PDB entry 8VNG | X-ray diffraction, 1.60 A resolution | chains A and B of the 4 polymer chains in the assembly

== Chain A ==
Name: Intron-encoded endonuclease I-PpoI
Source organism: Physarum polycephalum
Notes: EC 3.1.-.-
Reference sequence: Q94702 (PPO1_PHYPO); residue numbers follow UniProt; this construct covers 2-163
Chain sequence (162 residues; each row starts with the number of its first residue):
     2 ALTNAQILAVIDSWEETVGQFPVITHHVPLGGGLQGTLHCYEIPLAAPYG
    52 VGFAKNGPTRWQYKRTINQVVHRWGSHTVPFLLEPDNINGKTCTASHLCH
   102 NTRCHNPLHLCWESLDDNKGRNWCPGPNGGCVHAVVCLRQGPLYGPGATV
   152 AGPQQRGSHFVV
Ion coordination: Zn2+ site 1: Cys41, Cys100, Cys105, His110; Mn2+: Asn119 (shared with 2 residues of chain D); Na+: Asn119 (shared with 2 residues of chain D); Zn2+ site 2: Cys125, Cys132, His134, Cys138
From the paper describing this entry:
  - catalytic residues: His98
  - mutagenesis - H78A/H98A, H98A: decreased catalytic activity
  - mutagenesis - H78A: unchanged catalytic activity

== Chain B ==
Name: Intron-encoded endonuclease I-PpoI
Source organism: Physarum polycephalum
Notes: EC 3.1.-.-
Reference sequence: Q94702 (PPO1_PHYPO); residues 202-363 here correspond to UniProt positions 2-163 (UniProt number = residue number - 200)
Chain sequence (162 residues; row label = number of the first residue in the row):
   202 ALTNAQILAVIDSWEETVGQFPVITHHVPLGGGLQGTLHCYEIPLAAPYG
   252 VGFAKNGPTRWQYKRTINQVVHRWGSHTVPFLLEPDNINGKTCTASHLCH
   302 NTRCHNPLHLCWESLDDNKGRNWCPGPNGGCVHAVVCLRQGPLYGPGATV
   352 AGPQQRGSHFVV
Ion coordination: Zn2+ site 1: Cys241, Cys300, Cys305, His310; Mn2+: Asn319 (shared with 2 residues of chain C); Na+: Asn319 (shared with 2 residues of chain C); Zn2+ site 2: Cys325, Cys332, His334, Cys338

== How chain A and chain B interact ==
Contacting residue pairs (119; chain A residue first):
  Leu9(A) - Arg357(B)
  Ile12(A) - Arg357(B)
  Asp13(A) - Arg357(B)  salt bridge
  Glu16(A) - Gln356(B)
  Glu16(A) - Arg357(B)  hydrogen bond (side chain-backbone)
  Glu16(A) - Gly358(B)  hydrogen bond (side chain-backbone)
  Glu16(A) - Phe361(B)
  Val19(A) - Phe361(B)  hydrophobic
  Gly20(A) - Phe361(B)
  Leu39(A) - Val363(B)
  His40(A) - Val362(B)
  His40(A) - Val363(B)  hydrogen bond (side chain-backbone)
  Tyr42(A) - His360(B)  hydrogen bond (side chain-backbone)
  Tyr42(A) - Phe361(B)
  Tyr42(A) - Val362(B)
  Phe82(A) - Ala352(B)  hydrophobic
  Phe82(A) - Gly353(B)
  Glu85(A) - Ala352(B)
  Glu85(A) - Gln355(B)
  Pro86(A) - Val351(B)
  Ile89(A) - Ala349(B)
  Ile89(A) - Val351(B)  hydrophobic
  Asn90(A) - Ala349(B)
  Cys94(A) - Val351(B)  hydrophobic
  Leu99(A) - Pro354(B)  hydrophobic
  Asn107(A) - Phe361(B)
  Asn107(A) - Val362(B)  hydrogen bond (side chain-backbone)
  Pro108(A) - Pro354(B)
  Pro108(A) - Gln355(B)  hydrogen bond (backbone-backbone)
  Pro108(A) - Phe361(B)  hydrophobic
  Leu109(A) - Pro354(B)
  Leu109(A) - Gln355(B)
  Leu109(A) - Gln356(B)
  Leu109(A) - Phe361(B)
  Leu109(A) - Val362(B)
  Leu109(A) - Val363(B)
  His110(A) - Val363(B)  hydrogen bond (side chain-backbone)
  Leu111(A) - Gly353(B)
  Leu111(A) - Pro354(B)
  Cys112(A) - Thr350(B)
  Cys112(A) - Ala352(B)
  Trp113(A) - Thr350(B)
  Trp113(A) - Val351(B)  hydrogen bond (backbone-backbone)
  Trp113(A) - Ala352(B)  hydrogen bond (backbone-backbone)
  Glu114(A) - Thr350(B)  hydrogen bond
  Asp117(A) - Trp324(B)  hydrogen bond (backbone-side chain)
  Asp117(A) - Leu344(B)
  Asp118(A) - Gly348(B)
  Asp118(A) - Ala349(B)  hydrogen bond (side chain-backbone)
  Lys120(A) - Trp324(B)
  Gly121(A) - Trp324(B)
  Arg122(A) - Thr350(B)
  Trp124(A) - Asp317(B)  hydrogen bond (side chain-backbone)
  Trp124(A) - Lys320(B)
  Trp124(A) - Gly321(B)
  Trp124(A) - Trp324(B)  hydrophobic
  Val133(A) - Tyr345(B)
  Val133(A) - Gly346(B)
  Val133(A) - Pro347(B)
  His134(A) - Pro347(B)
  Ala135(A) - Pro347(B)  hydrogen bond (backbone-backbone)
  Val136(A) - Thr350(B)
  Val136(A) - Pro354(B)
  Leu144(A) - Asp317(B)
  Tyr145(A) - Val333(B)
  Gly146(A) - Val333(B)
  Pro147(A) - Val333(B)
  Pro147(A) - His334(B)
  Pro147(A) - Ala335(B)  hydrogen bond (backbone-backbone)
  Gly148(A) - Asp318(B)
  Ala149(A) - Ile289(B)
  Ala149(A) - Asp318(B)  hydrogen bond (backbone-side chain)
  Thr150(A) - Cys312(B)
  Thr150(A) - Trp313(B)
  Thr150(A) - Glu314(B)  hydrogen bond
  Thr150(A) - Asp318(B)
  Thr150(A) - Arg322(B)
  Thr150(A) - Val336(B)
  Val151(A) - Glu285(B)
  Val151(A) - Pro286(B)  hydrophobic
  Val151(A) - Ile289(B)  hydrophobic
  Val151(A) - Cys294(B)  hydrophobic
  Val151(A) - Trp313(B)  hydrogen bond (backbone-backbone)
  Ala152(A) - Phe282(B)  hydrophobic
  Ala152(A) - Glu285(B)
  Ala152(A) - Cys312(B)
  Ala152(A) - Trp313(B)  hydrogen bond (backbone-backbone)
  Gly153(A) - Phe282(B)
  Gly153(A) - Leu311(B)
  Pro154(A) - Pro308(B)
  Pro154(A) - Leu309(B)
  Pro154(A) - Leu311(B)
  Pro154(A) - Val336(B)
  Gln155(A) - Pro308(B)  hydrogen bond (backbone-backbone)
  Gln156(A) - Glu216(B)
  Gln156(A) - Leu309(B)
  Arg157(A) - Leu209(B)
  Arg157(A) - Ile212(B)
  Arg157(A) - Asp213(B)  salt bridge
  Arg157(A) - Glu216(B)  hydrogen bond (backbone-side chain)
  Gly158(A) - Glu216(B)  hydrogen bond (backbone-side chain)
  His160(A) - Glu216(B)
  His160(A) - Glu217(B)  salt bridge
  His160(A) - Tyr242(B)  hydrogen bond (backbone-side chain)
  Phe161(A) - Glu216(B)
  Phe161(A) - Val219(B)  hydrophobic
  Phe161(A) - Gly220(B)
  Phe161(A) - Tyr242(B)
  Phe161(A) - Asn307(B)
  Phe161(A) - Pro308(B)
  Phe161(A) - Leu309(B)
  Val162(A) - His240(B)
  Val162(A) - Tyr242(B)  hydrogen bond (backbone-side chain)
  Val162(A) - Asn307(B)  hydrogen bond (backbone-side chain)
  Val162(A) - Leu309(B)
  Val163(A) - Leu239(B)
  Val163(A) - His240(B)  hydrogen bond (backbone-side chain)
  Val163(A) - Leu309(B)
  Val163(A) - His310(B)  hydrogen bond (backbone-side chain)
Interface residues without a listed pair, chain A (57 interface residues in all): Glu17, Thr38, Asn88, Leu139
Interface residues without a listed pair, chain B (55 interface residues in all): Asn290, Leu299, Leu339

== Summary ==
57 residues of chain A face 55 of chain B across their interface; the contacts include 27 hydrogen bonds and 3
salt bridges. Polar contacts include Asp13(A)-Arg357(B), Arg157(A)-Asp213(B) and His160(A)-Glu217(B).
Cys41(A), Cys100(A), Cys105(A) and His110(A) form the Zn2+ site 1. From the paper: the catalytic residue
His98(A); H78A/H98A and H98A of chain A reduce catalytic activity.
Chain A and chain B are both Intron-encoded endonuclease I-PpoI (Physarum polycephalum); the structure, Homing
endonuclease I-PpoI-DNA complex:reaction at pH6.0 (K+ MES) with 500 uM Mn2+ for 40s, was determined by X-ray
diffraction together with 8VMO, 8VMP, 8VMQ, 8VMR, 8VMS, 8VMT and 35 further entries from the same study.
